PDB entry 5KT6 | X-ray diffraction, 3.54 A resolution | chains P and A of the 3 polymer chains in the assembly

[Chain P]
Molecule: 7-nt DNA strand
Sequence (7 nucleotides; each row starts with the number of its first residue):
   867 AGGACCC
Bound ions: Mg2+: DC873 (together with 0KX) (shared with Asp59(A), Asp151(A), Glu152(A) of chain A)

[Chain A]
Name: DNA polymerase iota
From: Homo sapiens
Notes: EC 2.7.7.7
UniProtKB: Q9UNA4 (POLI_HUMAN); residue numbers follow UniProt; this construct covers 1-445
Chain sequence (445 residues; numbered 1 to 445; the number before each row is that of its first residue):
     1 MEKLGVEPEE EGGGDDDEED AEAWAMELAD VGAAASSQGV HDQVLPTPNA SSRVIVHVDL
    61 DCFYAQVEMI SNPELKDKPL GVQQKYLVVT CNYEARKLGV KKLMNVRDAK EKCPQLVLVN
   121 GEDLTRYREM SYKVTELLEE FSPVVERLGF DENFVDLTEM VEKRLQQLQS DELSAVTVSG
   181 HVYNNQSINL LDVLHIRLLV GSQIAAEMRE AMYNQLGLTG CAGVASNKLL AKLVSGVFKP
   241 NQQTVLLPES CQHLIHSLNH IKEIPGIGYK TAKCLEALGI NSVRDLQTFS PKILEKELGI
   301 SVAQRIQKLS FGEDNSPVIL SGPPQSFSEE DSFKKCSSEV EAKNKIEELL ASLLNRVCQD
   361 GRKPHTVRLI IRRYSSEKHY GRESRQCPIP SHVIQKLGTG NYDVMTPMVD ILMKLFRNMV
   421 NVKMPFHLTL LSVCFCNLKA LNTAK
Unresolved in the structure: 1-50, 376-380, 399-401, 440-445
Bound ions: Mg2+ site 1: Asp59, Asp151, Glu152 (together with 0KX) (shared with DC873(P) of chain P); Mg2+ site 2: Asp59, Leu60, Asp151 (together with 0KX)
Residues lining bound ligands: 0KX (2'-deoxy-5'-O-[(R)-hydroxy{[(R)-hydroxy(phosphonooxy)phosphoryl]amino}phosphoryl]cytidine): Asp59, Leu60, Asp61, Cys62, Phe63, Tyr64, Gln84, Val89, Thr90, Tyr93, Arg96, Lys102, Leu103, Asp151, Glu152, Lys239
Swiss-Prot annotation at these positions:
  - active site: Glu152 (Proton acceptor)
  - binding site (Mg(2+)): Asp59, Leu60, Asp151
  - binding site (Mn(2+)): Asp59, Leu60, Asp151
  - binding site (a 2'-deoxyribonucleoside 5'-triphosphate): Tyr64, Arg96
  - natural variant: Arg96 (R96G: Large decrease in catalytic activity efficiency which is partially rescued by the presence of Mn(2+) instead Mg(2+))
  - mutagenesis: Met1 to Ala25 (Small decrease in catalytic activity efficiency which is partially rescued by the presence of Mn(2+) instead Mg(2+))
What the authors report for this chain:
  - mutagenesis - R96G (53-fold): decreased catalytic activity on Mg2+
  - mutagenesis - R96G (9-fold): decreased catalytic activity on Mn2+
  - mutagenesis - R96G: decreased binding to Mg2+
  - mutagenesis - R96G: unchanged binding to Mn2+

[Chain P / chain A interface]
Residue-residue contacts (23; chain P residue first):
  DA867(P) with Ser384(A), sugar contact; Arg385(A), phosphate contact; Gln386(A), phosphate contact
  DG868(P) with Glu383(A), phosphate contact; Ser384(A), hydrogen bond to the phosphate; Arg385(A), salt bridge to the phosphate
  DA870(P) with Thr271(A), phosphate contact
  DC871(P) with Gly266(A), phosphate contact; Ile267(A), phosphate contact; Gly268(A), hydrogen bond to the phosphate; Tyr269(A), phosphate contact; Lys270(A), hydrogen bond to the phosphate; Thr271(A), hydrogen bond to the phosphate
  DC872(P) with Leu148(A), sugar contact; Ile264(A), phosphate contact; Pro265(A), phosphate contact; Gly266(A), hydrogen bond to the phosphate; Ile267(A), hydrogen bond to the phosphate; Gly268(A), phosphate contact
  DC873(P) with Gly149(A), sugar contact; Asp151(A), phosphate contact; Glu152(A), phosphate contact; Lys232(A), salt bridge to the phosphate
Also at the interface, not in a pair above, chain A (18 interface residues in all): Arg368

[Summary]
6 residues of chain P and 18 residues of chain A are in contact, with 6 hydrogen bonds and 2 salt bridges.
Polar pairs include DG868(P)-Ser384(A), DC871(P)-Gly268(A) and DC871(P)-Lys270(A). Ligands of chain A:
compound 0KX. The paper reports that R96G of chain A reduces catalytic activity on Mg2+; R96G of chain A
reduces catalytic activity on Mn2+.
Chain P is a 7-nt DNA strand and chain A is DNA polymerase iota (Homo sapiens); the structure, Teranry complex
of human DNA polymerase iota(1-445) inserting dCMPNPP opposite template G in the presence of ..., was
determined by X-ray diffraction together with 5KT2, 5KT3, 5KT4, 5KT5 and 5KT7 from the same study.
